7DFG - chains T and A of the 6 polymer chains in the assembly; structure by electron microscopy, 2.70 A resolution.

[Chain T]
Molecule: 16-nt RNA strand
Sequence (16 nucleotides; each row starts with the number of its first residue):
     7 CCCUAUAACUUAAUCU

[Chain A]
Molecule: RNA-directed RNA polymerase
Organism: Severe acute respiratory syndrome coronavirus 2
Notes: EC 2.7.7.48
Reference sequence: P0DTD1 (R1AB_SARS2); residues 1-932 here correspond to UniProt positions 4393-5324 (UniProt number = residue number + 4392)
Amino-acid sequence (943 residues; numbered 0 to 942; the number before each row is that of its first residue; numbering starts at 0):
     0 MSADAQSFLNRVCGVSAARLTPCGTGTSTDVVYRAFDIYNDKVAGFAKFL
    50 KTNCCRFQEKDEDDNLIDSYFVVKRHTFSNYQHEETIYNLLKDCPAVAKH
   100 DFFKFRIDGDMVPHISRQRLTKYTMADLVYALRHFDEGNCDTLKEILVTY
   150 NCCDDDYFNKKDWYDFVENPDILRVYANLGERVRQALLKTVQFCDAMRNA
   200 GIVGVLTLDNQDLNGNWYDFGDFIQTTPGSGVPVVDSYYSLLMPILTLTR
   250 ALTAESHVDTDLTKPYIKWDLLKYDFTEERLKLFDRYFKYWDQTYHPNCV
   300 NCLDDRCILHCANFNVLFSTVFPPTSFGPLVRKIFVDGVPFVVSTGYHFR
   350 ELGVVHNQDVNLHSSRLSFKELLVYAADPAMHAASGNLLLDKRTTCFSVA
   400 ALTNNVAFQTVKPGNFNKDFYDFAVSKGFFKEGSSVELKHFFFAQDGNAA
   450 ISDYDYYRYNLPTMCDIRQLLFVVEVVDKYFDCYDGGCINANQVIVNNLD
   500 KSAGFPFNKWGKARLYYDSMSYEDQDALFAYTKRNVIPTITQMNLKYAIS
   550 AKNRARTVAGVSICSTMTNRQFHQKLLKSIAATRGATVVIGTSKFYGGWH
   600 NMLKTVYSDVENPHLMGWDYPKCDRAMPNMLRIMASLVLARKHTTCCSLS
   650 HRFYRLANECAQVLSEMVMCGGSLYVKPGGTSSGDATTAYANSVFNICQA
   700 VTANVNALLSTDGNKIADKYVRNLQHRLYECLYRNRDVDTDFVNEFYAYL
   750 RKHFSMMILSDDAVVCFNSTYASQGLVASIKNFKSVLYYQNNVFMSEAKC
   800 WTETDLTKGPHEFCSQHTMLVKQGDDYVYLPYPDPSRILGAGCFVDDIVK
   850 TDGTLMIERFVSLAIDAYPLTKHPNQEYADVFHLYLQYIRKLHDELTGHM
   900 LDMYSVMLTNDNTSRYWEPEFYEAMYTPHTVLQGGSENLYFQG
Not modelled in the structure: 0-4, 108-109, 897-911, 930-942
Differences from the reference sequence: initiating methionine (0); expression tag (933-942)
Bound ions: Mg2+ site 1: Asn-209, Asp-218 (together with pyrophosphate); Mg2+ site 2: Asp-218 (together with pyrophosphate); Zn2+ site 1: His-295, Cys-301, Cys-306, Cys-310; Zn2+ site 2: Cys-487, Cys-645, Cys-646; Mg2+ site 3: Asp-760, Asp-761 (together with 1RP)
Residues lining bound ligands:
  - 1RP (6-fluoro-3-oxo-4-(5-O-phosphono-beta-D-ribofuranosyl)-3,4-dihydropyrazine-2-carboxamide): Lys-545, Val-557, Asp-623, Thr-680, Ser-682, Thr-687, Asn-691, Asp-760
  - pyrophosphate (POP), molecule 1: Lys-50, Asn-52, Cys-53, Lys-73, Arg-116, Asn-209, Tyr-217, Asp-218
  - pyrophosphate (POP), molecule 2: Lys-551, Arg-553, Tyr-619, Pro-620, Lys-621
UniProt features mapped onto this chain:
  - region: Lys-545 to Arg-555 (Interaction with RMP Remdesivir), Thr-582 to Pro-620 (RdRp Palm N-ter)
  - active site: Ser-759, Asp-760, Asp-761
  - binding site (Mn(2+)): Asn-209, Asp-218
  - binding site (Zn(2+)): His-295, Cys-301, Cys-306, Cys-310, Cys-487, His-642, Cys-645, Cys-646
  - site: Gln-932 (Cleavage)

[How chain T and chain A interact]
Pairs across the interface - 44 pairs, chain T then chain A:
  C8(T) with Asn-507(A), phosphate contact; Gln-541(A), phosphate contact; Asn-543(A), hydrogen bond to the sugar
  C9(T) with Ser-501(A), hydrogen bond to the phosphate; Asn-507(A), hydrogen bond to the phosphate; Gln-541(A), phosphate contact; Asn-543(A), sugar contact
  U10(T) with Lys-500(A), salt bridge to the phosphate; Ser-501(A), phosphate contact; Lys-545(A), base contact; Val-557(A), base contact; Ala-558(A), sugar contact; Gly-559(A), sugar contact; Val-560(A), sugar contact; Ser-682(A), hydrogen bond to the base; Gly-683(A), hydrogen bond to the sugar
  A11(T) with Lys-500(A), phosphate contact; Gly-683(A), sugar contact; Asp-684(A), hydrogen bond to the sugar; Ala-685(A), hydrogen bond to the sugar
  U12(T) with Arg-569(A), salt bridge to the phosphate; Ala-685(A), sugar contact; Tyr-689(A), hydrogen bond to the sugar
  A13(T) with Asn-496(A), hydrogen bond to the phosphate; Lys-577(A), salt bridge to the phosphate; Ala-580(A), sugar contact; Gly-590(A), hydrogen bond to the sugar; Tyr-689(A), sugar contact
  A14(T) with Gly-590(A), sugar contact; Ser-592(A), hydrogen bond to the sugar; Phe-594(A), sugar contact
  C15(T) with Ser-592(A), sugar contact; Phe-594(A), sugar contact; Tyr-595(A), phosphate contact; Met-924(A), phosphate contact
  U16(T) with Tyr-595(A), hydrogen bond to the phosphate; Val-860(A), sugar contact; Ile-864(A), sugar contact; Phe-920(A), phosphate contact; Met-924(A), sugar contact
  U17(T) with Glu-857(A), sugar contact; Arg-914(A), salt bridge to the phosphate; Tyr-915(A), sugar contact; Phe-920(A), phosphate contact
Also at the interface, not in a pair above, chain A (35 interface residues in all): Lys-508, Thr-565, Ile-589, Thr-686, Thr-687

[Overview]
10 residues of chain T face 35 of chain A across their interface, with 12 hydrogen bonds and 4 salt bridges.
Among the polar pairs are U10(T)/Ser-682(A), C8(T)/Asn-543(A) and U10(T)/Gly-683(A). Bound to chain A:
compound 1RP and pyrophosphate.
Here chain T is a 16-nt RNA strand and chain A is RNA-directed RNA polymerase (Severe acute respiratory
syndrome coronavirus 2). Entry 7DFG (Structure of COVID-19 RNA-dependent RNA polymerase bound to favipiravir)
was determined by electron microscopy.
